PDB entry 3BQC | X-ray diffraction, 1.50 A resolution | chain A

Chain A:
Molecule: Casein kinase II subunit alpha
Organism: Homo sapiens
Notes: EC 2.7.11.1
UniProtKB: P68400 (CSK21_HUMAN); residues 1-335 here = UniProt positions 1-335
Amino-acid sequence (335 residues; row label = number of the first residue in the row):
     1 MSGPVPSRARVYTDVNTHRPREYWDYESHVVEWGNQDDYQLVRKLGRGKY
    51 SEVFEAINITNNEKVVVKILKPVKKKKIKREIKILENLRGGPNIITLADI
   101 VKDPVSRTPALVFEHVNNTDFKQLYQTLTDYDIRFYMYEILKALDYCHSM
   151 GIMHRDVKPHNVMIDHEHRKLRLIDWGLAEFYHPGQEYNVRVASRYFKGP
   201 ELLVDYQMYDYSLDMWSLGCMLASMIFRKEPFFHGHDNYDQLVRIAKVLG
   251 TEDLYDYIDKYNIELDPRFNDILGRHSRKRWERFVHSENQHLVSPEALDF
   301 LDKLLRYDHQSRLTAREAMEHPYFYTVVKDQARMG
Disordered / not traced: 1-2, 331-335
Small-molecule neighbours: 3-methyl-1,6,8-trihydroxyanthraquinone (EMO): Leu45, Val53, Val66, Lys68, Glu81, Ile95, Phe113, Val116, Asn117, Asn118, Met163, Ile174, Asp175, Trp176
Swiss-Prot annotation at these positions:
  - region: Gln36 to Leu41 (Interaction with beta subunit)
  - active site: Asp156 (Proton acceptor)
  - binding site (ATP): Leu45 to Val53, Lys68
  - natural variant: Arg47 (R47Q: In OCNDS), Tyr50 (Y50S: In OCNDS), Asp175 (D175G: In OCNDS), Lys198 (K198R: In OCNDS)

Overview:
Bound to chain A: 3-methyl-1,6,8-trihydroxyanthraquinone. From UniProt: active-site residue Asp156 and 10
ATP-binding residues.
Chain A is Casein kinase II subunit alpha (Homo sapiens); the structure, High pH-value crystal structure of
emodin in complex with the catalytic subunit of protein kinase CK2, was determined by X-ray diffraction,
deposited together with 3C13.
